6P1A - chains A and D of the 4 polymer chains in the assembly; structure by X-ray diffraction, 2.84 A resolution.

[Chain A]
Protein: Q protein
Source organism: Phage 21
Reference sequence: Q9XJQ6 (Q9XJQ6_9CAUD); the construct has insertions or renumbered stretches relative to UniProt, so the offset changes along the chain: 2-23 = UniProt 2-23; 25-162 = UniProt 24-161
Sequence (162 residues; row label = number of the first residue in the row):
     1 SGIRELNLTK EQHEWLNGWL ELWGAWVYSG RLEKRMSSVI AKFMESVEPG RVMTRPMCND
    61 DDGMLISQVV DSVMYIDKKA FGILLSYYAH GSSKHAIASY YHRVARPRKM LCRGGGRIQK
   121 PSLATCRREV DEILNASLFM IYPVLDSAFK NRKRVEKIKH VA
Not modelled in the structure: 1-4, 157-162
Construct notes: expression tag (1); insertion (24); conflict Trp26 (His25 in Q9XJQ6), Val27 (Gly26 in Q9XJQ6), Tyr28 (Leu27 in Q9XJQ6), Val47 (Ile46 in Q9XJQ6)

[Chain D]
Molecule: 21-nt DNA strand
Sequence (21 nucleotides; numbered 1 to 21; the number before each row is that of its first residue):
     1 CTCATTGAGC AAATGAGCAA G

[Interface between chain A and chain D]
Pairs across the interface (21):
  Arg108(A) - DT14(D)  salt bridge to the phosphate
  Met110(A) - DT14(D)  phosphate contact
  Met110(A) - DG15(D)  phosphate contact
  Leu111(A) - DA13(D)  phosphate contact
  Leu111(A) - DT14(D)  sugar contact
  Cys112(A) - DA12(D)  base contact
  Cys112(A) - DA13(D)  base contact
  Arg113(A) - DA13(D)  base contact
  Arg113(A) - DT14(D)  base contact
  Arg113(A) - DG15(D)  sugar contact
  Gln119(A) - DG15(D)  phosphate contact
  Lys120(A) - DG15(D)  phosphate contact
  Pro121(A) - DG15(D)  phosphate contact
  Ser122(A) - DG15(D)  hydrogen bond to the phosphate
  Ala124(A) - DA16(D)  base contact
  Thr125(A) - DT14(D)  sugar contact
  Thr125(A) - DG15(D)  hydrogen bond to the phosphate
  Arg127(A) - DG17(D)  base contact
  Arg128(A) - DT14(D)  base contact
  Arg128(A) - DG15(D)  hydrogen bond to the base
  Arg128(A) - DA16(D)  base contact
Also at the interface, not in a pair above, chain A (15 interface residues in all): Lys109, Gly114
Also at the interface, not in a pair above, chain D (7 interface residues in all): DC18

[In short]
15 residues of chain A and 7 residues of chain D are in contact; the contacts include 3 hydrogen bonds and 1
salt bridge. Polar pairs include Arg128(A)-DG15(D), Ser122(A)-DG15(D) and Thr125(A)-DG15(D).
Chain A is Q protein (Phage 21) and chain D is a 21-nt DNA strand; the structure, Transcription
antitermination factor Q21 in complex with Q21-binding-element DNA, was determined by X-ray diffraction (same
publication as 6P18, 6P19, 6P1B and 6P1C).
